5VVR - chains A and I of the 16 polymer chains in the assembly; structure by electron microscopy, 5.80 A resolution (low resolution: residue-level contacts below are approximate; hydrogen-bond / salt-bridge calls are withheld).

# Chain A
Name: DNA-directed RNA polymerase II subunit RPB1
Source organism: Saccharomyces cerevisiae (strain ATCC 204508 / S288c)
Notes: EC 2.7.7.6
UniProt: P04050 (RPB1_YEAST); residues 1-1733 here = UniProt positions 1-1733
Amino-acid sequence (1733 residues; each row starts with the number of its first residue):
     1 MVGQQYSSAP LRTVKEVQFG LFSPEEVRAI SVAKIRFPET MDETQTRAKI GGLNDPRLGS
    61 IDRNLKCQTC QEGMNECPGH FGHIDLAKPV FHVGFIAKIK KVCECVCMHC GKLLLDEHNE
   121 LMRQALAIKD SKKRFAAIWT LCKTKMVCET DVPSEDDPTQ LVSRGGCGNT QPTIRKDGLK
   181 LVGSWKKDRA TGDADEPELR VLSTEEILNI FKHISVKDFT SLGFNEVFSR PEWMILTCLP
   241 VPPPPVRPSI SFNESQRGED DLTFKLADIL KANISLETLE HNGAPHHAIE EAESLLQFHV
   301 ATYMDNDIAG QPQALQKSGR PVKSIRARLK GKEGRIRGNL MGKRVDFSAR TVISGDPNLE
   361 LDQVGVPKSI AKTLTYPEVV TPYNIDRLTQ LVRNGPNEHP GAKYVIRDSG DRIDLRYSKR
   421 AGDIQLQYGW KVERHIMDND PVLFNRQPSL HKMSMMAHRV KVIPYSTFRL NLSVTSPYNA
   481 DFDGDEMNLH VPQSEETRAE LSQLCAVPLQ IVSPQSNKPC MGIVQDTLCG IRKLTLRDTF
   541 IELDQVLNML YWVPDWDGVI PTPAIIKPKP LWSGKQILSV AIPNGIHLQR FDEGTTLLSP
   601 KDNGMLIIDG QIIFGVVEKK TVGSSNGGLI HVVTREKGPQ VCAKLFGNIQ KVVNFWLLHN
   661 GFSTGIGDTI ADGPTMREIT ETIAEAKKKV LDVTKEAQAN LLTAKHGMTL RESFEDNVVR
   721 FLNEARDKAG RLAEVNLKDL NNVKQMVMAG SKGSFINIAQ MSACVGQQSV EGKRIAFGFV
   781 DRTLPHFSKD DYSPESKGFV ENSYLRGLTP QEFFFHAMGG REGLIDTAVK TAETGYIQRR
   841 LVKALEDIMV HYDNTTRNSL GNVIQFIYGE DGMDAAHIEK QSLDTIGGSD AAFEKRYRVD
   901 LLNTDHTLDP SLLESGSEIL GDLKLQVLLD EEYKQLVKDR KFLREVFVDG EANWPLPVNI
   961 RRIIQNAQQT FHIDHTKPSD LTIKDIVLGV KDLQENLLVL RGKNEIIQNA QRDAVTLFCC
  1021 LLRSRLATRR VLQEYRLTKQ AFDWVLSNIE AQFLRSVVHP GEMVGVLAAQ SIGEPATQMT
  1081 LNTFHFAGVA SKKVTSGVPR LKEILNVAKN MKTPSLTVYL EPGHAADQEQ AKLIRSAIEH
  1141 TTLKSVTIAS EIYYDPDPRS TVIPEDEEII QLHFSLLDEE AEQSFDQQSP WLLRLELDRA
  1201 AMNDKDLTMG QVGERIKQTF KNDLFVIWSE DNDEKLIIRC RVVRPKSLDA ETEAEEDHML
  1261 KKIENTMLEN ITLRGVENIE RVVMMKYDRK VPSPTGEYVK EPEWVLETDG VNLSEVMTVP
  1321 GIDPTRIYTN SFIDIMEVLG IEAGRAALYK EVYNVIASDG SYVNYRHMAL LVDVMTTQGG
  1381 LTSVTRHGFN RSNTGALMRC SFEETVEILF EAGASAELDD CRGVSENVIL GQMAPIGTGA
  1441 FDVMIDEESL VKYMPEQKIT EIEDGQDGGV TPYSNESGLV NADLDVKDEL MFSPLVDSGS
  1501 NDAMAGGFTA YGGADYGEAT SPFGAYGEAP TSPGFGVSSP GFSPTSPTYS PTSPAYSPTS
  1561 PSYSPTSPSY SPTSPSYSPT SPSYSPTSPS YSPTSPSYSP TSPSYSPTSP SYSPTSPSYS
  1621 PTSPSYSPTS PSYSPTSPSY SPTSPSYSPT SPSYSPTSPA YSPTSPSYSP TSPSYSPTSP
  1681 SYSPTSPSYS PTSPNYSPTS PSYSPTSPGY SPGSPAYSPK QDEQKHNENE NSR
Disordered / not traced: 1-7, 1456-1733
Bound ions: Zn2+ site 1: Cys67, Cys77, Pro78; Zn2+ site 2: Cys107, Met108, Cys167
UniProt features mapped onto this chain:
  - region: Pro248 to Asp260 (Lid loop), Asn306 to Lys323 (Rudder loop), Pro810 to Glu822 (Bridging helix)
  - binding site (Zn(2+)): Cys67, Cys70, Cys77, His80, Cys107, Cys110, Cys148, Cys167
  - binding site (Mg(2+)): Asp481, Asp483, Asp485
  - modified residue: Thr1471 (Phosphothreonine)
  - cross-link (Glycyl lysine isopeptide (Lys-Gly)): Lys695 (interchain with G-Cter in ubiquitin), Lys1246 (interchain with G-Cter in ubiquitin), Lys1350 (interchain with G-Cter in ubiquitin)
  - natural variant: Ser1653 to Pro1659 (deletion: In strain: A364A)
  - mutagenesis: Lys1246 (K1246R: Impairs ubiquitination during transcription stress)

# Chain I
Name: DNA-directed RNA polymerase II subunit RPB9
Source organism: Saccharomyces cerevisiae (strain ATCC 204508 / S288c)
UniProt: P27999 (RPB9_YEAST); residue numbers follow UniProt; this construct covers 1-122
Amino-acid sequence (122 residues; row label = number of the first residue in the row):
     1 MTTFRFCRDC NNMLYPREDK ENNRLLFECR TCSYVEEAGS PLVYRHELIT NIGETAGVVQ
    61 DIGSDPTLPR SDRECPKCHS RENVFFQSQQ RRKDTSMVLF FVCLSCSHIF TSDQKNKRTQ
   121 FS
Bound ions: Zn2+ site 1: Cys7, Cys10, Cys29; Zn2+ site 2: Cys103, His108
UniProt features mapped onto this chain:
  - zinc finger: Cys7 to Cys32 (C4-type), Ser71 to Thr111 (TFIIS-type)
  - binding site (Zn(2+)): Cys7, Cys10, Cys29, Cys32, Cys75, Cys78, Cys103, Cys106
  - modified residue: Ser40 (Phosphoserine)

# Chain A / chain I interface
Residue-residue contacts - 59 pairs, chain A then chain I:
  Ala697(A) with Met97(I)
  Gln698(A) with Met97(I); Val98(I); Leu99(I); Ser112(I)
  Ala699(A) with Ser112(I); Asp113(I); Gln114(I); Lys115(I)
  Asn700(A) with Val98(I); Asp113(I); Lys115(I)
  Leu701(A) with Gln114(I); Lys115(I)
  Thr709(A) with Lys93(I)
  Arg711(A) with Gln87(I); Thr95(I); Ser96(I); Met97(I)
  Glu712(A) with Lys93(I)
  Phe714(A) with Met97(I)
  Arg782(A) with Thr67(I)
  Ser788(A) with Thr67(I)
  Lys789(A) with Asp65(I); Thr67(I); Pro69(I)
  Asp790(A) with Phe86(I); Gln87(I)
  Tyr792(A) with Gln87(I); Met97(I)
  Thr1147(A) with Leu48(I); Ile49(I)
  Ile1148(A) with Glu47(I); Leu48(I); Ile49(I)
  Ala1149(A) with His46(I); Glu47(I)
  Ser1150(A) with Tyr44(I); Arg45(I); His46(I)
  Glu1151(A) with Tyr44(I); Arg45(I); Glu47(I)
  Ile1152(A) with Pro41(I); Leu42(I); Val43(I); Tyr44(I)
  Tyr1153(A) with Pro41(I); Leu42(I)
  Tyr1154(A) with Asn23(I); Leu25(I); Pro41(I)
  Trp1191(A) with Glu18(I)
  Thr1252(A) with Asn23(I)
  Ala1254(A) with Glu18(I); Lys20(I)
  Glu1255(A) with Lys20(I)
  Glu1256(A) with Lys20(I)
  Glu1264(A) with Tyr44(I)
Interface residues without a listed pair, chain A (36 interface residues in all): Leu710, Lys1144, Val1146, Pro1156, Val1162, Glu1253, Leu1260, Leu1268
Interface residues without a listed pair, chain I (31 interface residues in all): Arg24, Leu68, Asp94

# In short
36 residues of chain A and 31 residues of chain I are in contact. Cys67(A), Cys77(A) and Pro78(A) form the
Zn2+ site 1. From UniProt: 8 Zn2+-binding residues, 3 Mg2+-binding residues and one mutagenesis site on chain
A; 8 Zn2+-binding residues on chain I.
Here chain A is DNA-directed RNA polymerase II subunit RPB1 and chain I is DNA-directed RNA polymerase II
subunit RPB9, both from Saccharomyces cerevisiae (strain ATCC 204508 / S288c). Entry 5VVR (Ternary complex of
RNA Pol II, transcription scaffold and Rad26) was determined by electron microscopy, deposited together with
5VVS.
